Entry 7VY3 (electron microscopy, 2.63 A resolution); this record covers chains A and E of the 25 polymer chains in the assembly.

== Chain A ==
Molecule: Antenna pigment protein alpha chain
Source organism: Rhodobacter sphaeroides f. sp. denitrificans
UniProt: A0A7Z6W8S0 (A0A7Z6W8S0_CERSP); residues 1-54 here = UniProt positions 1-54
Chain sequence (54 residues; numbered 1 to 54; the number before each row is that of its first residue):
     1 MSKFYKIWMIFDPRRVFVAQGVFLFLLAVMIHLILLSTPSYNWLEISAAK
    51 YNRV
Unresolved in the structure: 46-54
Modified positions: Met-1 (N-formylmethionine; FME)
Small-molecule neighbours:
  - bacteriochlorophyll a (BCL), molecule 1: Val-16, Ala-19, Gln-20, Phe-23, Ile-31
  - bacteriochlorophyll a (BCL), molecule 2: Leu-24, Phe-25, Ala-28, His-32, Leu-35, Tyr-41, Trp-43
  - bacteriochlorophyll a (BCL), molecule 3: Leu-24, Leu-27, Ala-28, Ile-31, His-32, Leu-35, Tyr-41
  - spheroidene (SPO), molecule 1: Lys-3, Phe-4, Lys-6, Ile-7, Ile-10
  - spheroidene (SPO), molecule 2: Gln-20, Phe-23, Leu-24, Leu-27, Met-30, Ile-31, Ile-34
  - ubiquinone-10 (U10): Phe-4, Ile-7, Phe-11, Val-16, Phe-23, Leu-26, Leu-27, Val-29, Met-30, Leu-33

== Chain E ==
Molecule: Antenna pigment protein beta chain
Source organism: Rhodobacter sphaeroides f. sp. denitrificans
UniProt: A0A7Z6QV72 (A0A7Z6QV72_CERSP); residues 1-48 here correspond to UniProt positions 2-49 (UniProt number = residue number + 1)
Chain sequence (48 residues; numbered 1 to 48; the number before each row is that of its first residue):
     1 ADKSDLGYTGLTDEQAQELHSVYMSGLWLFSAVAIVAHLAVYIWRPWF
Unresolved in the structure: 1-5
Small-molecule neighbours:
  - bacteriochlorophyll a (BCL), molecule 1: His-20, Tyr-23, Phe-48
  - bacteriochlorophyll a (BCL), molecule 2: Phe-30, Val-33, Ala-34, Ala-37, His-38, Val-41, Trp-44
  - bacteriochlorophyll a (BCL), molecule 3: Phe-30, Ser-31, Ala-34, Ile-35, His-38, Val-41, Tyr-42, Trp-47, Phe-48
  - spheroidene (SPO), molecule 1: Glu-18, Leu-19, Val-22, Tyr-23, Gly-26, Leu-27, Phe-30
  - spheroidene (SPO), molecule 2: Phe-30, Val-33, Ala-37, Ala-40, Val-41, Ile-43, Trp-44
  - ubiquinone-10 (U10): Gly-26, Leu-29, Phe-30, Val-33

== How chain A and chain E interact ==
Pairs across the interface (9):
  Met-1(A) / Val-22(E)
  Met-1(A) / Ser-25(E)  hydrogen bond (backbone-side chain)
  Met-1(A) / Leu-29(E)
  Lys-3(A) / Glu-18(E)  salt bridge
  Lys-3(A) / Val-22(E)
  Phe-4(A) / Val-22(E)
  Phe-4(A) / Ser-25(E)
  Phe-4(A) / Gly-26(E)
  Phe-4(A) / Leu-29(E)  hydrophobic
Also at the interface, not in a pair above, chain A (4 interface residues in all): Lys-6
Also at the interface, not in a pair above, chain E (6 interface residues in all): Ser-21

== In short ==
The interface between chain A and chain E involves 4 residues on one side and 6 on the other, with 1 hydrogen
bond and 1 salt bridge. Polar pairs include Lys-3(A)/Glu-18(E) and Met-1(A)/Ser-25(E).
Chain A is Antenna pigment protein alpha chain and chain E is Antenna pigment protein beta chain, both from
Rhodobacter sphaeroides f. sp. denitrificans; the structure, Structure of photosynthetic LH1-rc super-complex
of rhodobacter sphaeroides lacking protein-U, was determined by electron microscopy (same publication as
7VY2).
